Entry 9J7L (electron microscopy, 2.89 A resolution); this record covers chains A and o of the 7 polymer chains in the assembly.

[Chain A]
Name: Carboxypeptidase D
Organism: Homo sapiens
Notes: EC 3.4.17.22
UniProtKB: O75976 (CBPD_HUMAN); residues 32-493 here = UniProt positions 32-493
Sequence (470 residues; row label = number of the first residue in the row):
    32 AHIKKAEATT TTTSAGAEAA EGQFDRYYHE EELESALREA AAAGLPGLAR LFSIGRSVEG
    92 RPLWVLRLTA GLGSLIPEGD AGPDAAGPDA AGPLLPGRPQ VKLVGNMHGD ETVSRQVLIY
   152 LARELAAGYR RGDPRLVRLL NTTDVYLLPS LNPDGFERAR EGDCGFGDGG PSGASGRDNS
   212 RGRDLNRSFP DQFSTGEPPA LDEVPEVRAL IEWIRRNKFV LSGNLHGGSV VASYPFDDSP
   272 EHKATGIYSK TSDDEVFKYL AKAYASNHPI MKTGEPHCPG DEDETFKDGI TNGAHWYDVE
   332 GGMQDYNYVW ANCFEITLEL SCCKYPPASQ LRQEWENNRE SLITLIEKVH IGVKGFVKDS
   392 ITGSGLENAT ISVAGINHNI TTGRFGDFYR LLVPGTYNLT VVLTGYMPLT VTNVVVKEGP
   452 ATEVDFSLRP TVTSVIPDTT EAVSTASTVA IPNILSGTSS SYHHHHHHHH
Disordered / not traced: 32-54, 76-78, 101-121, 163-164, 198-204, 225-231, 389-397, 435-443, 458-501
Sequence notes: expression tag (494-501)
Cystine bridges: Cys195-Cys354, Cys309-Cys353

[Chain o]
Name: Capsid protein
Organism: Adeno-associated virus - 8
UniProtKB: Q8JQF8 (Q8JQF8_9VIRU); residue numbers follow UniProt; this construct covers 1-738
Sequence (738 residues; numbered 1 to 738; the number before each row is that of its first residue):
     1 MAADGYLPDW LEDNLSEGIR EWWALKPGAP KPKANQQKQD DGRGLVLPGY KYLGPFNGLD
    61 KGEPVNAADA AALEHDKAYD QQLQAGDNPY LRYNHADAEF QERLQEDTSF GGNLGRAVFQ
   121 AKKRVLEPLG LVEEGAKTAP GKKRPVEPSP QRSPDSSTGI GKKGQQPARK RLNFGQTGDS
   181 ESVPDPQPLG EPPAAPSGVG PNTMAAGGGA PMADNNEGAD GVGSSSGNWH CDSTWLGDRV
   241 ITTSTRTWAL PTYNNHLYKQ ISNGTSGGAT NDNTYFGYST PWGYFDFNRF HCHFSPRDWQ
   301 RLINNNWGFR PKRLSFKLFN IQVKEVTQNE GTKTIANNLT STIQVFTDSE YQLPYVLGSA
   361 HQGCLPPFPA DVFMIPQYGY LTLNNGSQAV GRSSFYCLEY FPSQMLRTGN NFQFTYTFED
   421 VPFHSSYAHS QSLDRLMNPL IDQYLYYLSR TQTTGGTANT QTLGFSQGGP NTMANQAKNW
   481 LPGPCYRQQR VSTTTGQNNN SNFAWTAGTK YHLNGRNSLA NPGIAMATHK DDEERFFPSN
   541 GILIFGKQNA ARDNADYSDV MLTSEEEIKT TNPVATEEYG IVADNLQQQN TAPQIGTVNS
   601 QGALPGMVWQ NRDVYLQGPI WAKIPHTDGN FHPSPLMGGF GLKHPPPQIL IKNTPVPADP
   661 PTTFNQSKLN SFITQYSTGQ VSVEIEWELQ KENSKRWNPE IQYTSNYYKS TSVDFAVNTE
   721 GVYSEPRPIG TRYLTRNL
Disordered / not traced: 1-219, 267-268, 330-332, 450-464, 585-594, 659-666

[Interface between chain A and chain o]
Residue-residue contacts (10):
  His60(A) with Thr494(o); Gly496(o); Gln497(o)
  Arg92(A) with Arg535(o)
  Glu188(A) with Gln497(o), hydrogen bond; Arg535(o)
  Arg189(A) with Asp532(o); Arg535(o)
  Ala190(A) with Thr494(o)
  Ser211(A) with Asp532(o)
Other interface residues (no listed pair), chain A (7 interface residues in all): Glu61

[Overview]
7 residues of chain A face 5 of chain o across their interface, with 1 hydrogen bond. The hydrogen-bonded pair
is Glu188(A)-Gln497(o).
Here chain A is Carboxypeptidase D (Homo sapiens) and chain o is Capsid protein (Adeno-associated virus - 8).
Entry 9J7L (Structure of AAV8 capsid in complex with receptor) was determined by electron microscopy together
with 9J6Z and 9J7K from the same study.
